PDB entry 9PAF | electron microscopy, 3.82 A resolution | chains K and L of the 12 polymer chains in the assembly

[Chain K (and L)]
Molecule: Alpha-soluble NSF attachment protein
Organism: Rattus norvegicus
Notes: chain L of this document is another copy of the same molecule, construct and numbering; everything in this record applies to it too
UniProt: P54921 (SNAA_RAT); numbering as in UniProt (aligned over 1-295)
Sequence (296 residues; numbered 0 to 295; the number before each row is that of its first residue; numbering starts at 0):
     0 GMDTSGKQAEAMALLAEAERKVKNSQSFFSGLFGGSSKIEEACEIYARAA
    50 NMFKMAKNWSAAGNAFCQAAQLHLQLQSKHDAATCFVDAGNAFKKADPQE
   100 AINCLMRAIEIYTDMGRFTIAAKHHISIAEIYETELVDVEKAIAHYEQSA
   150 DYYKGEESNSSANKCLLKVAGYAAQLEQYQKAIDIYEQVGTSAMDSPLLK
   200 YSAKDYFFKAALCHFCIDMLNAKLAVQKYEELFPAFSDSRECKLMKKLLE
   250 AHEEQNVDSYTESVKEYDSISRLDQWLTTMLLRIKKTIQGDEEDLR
Disordered / not traced: 25-37, 289-295 (chain L: 24-35, 287-295)
Differences from the reference sequence: expression tag (0)

[How chain K and chain L interact]
Pairs across the interface - 13 pairs, chain K then chain L:
  Asn50(K) with Met114(L); Gly115(L), hydrogen bond (side chain-backbone)
  Lys53(K) with Phe117(L)
  Met54(K) with Glu109(L); Thr112(L); Asp113(L)
  Lys56(K) with Gln147(L); Asp150(L); Tyr151(L)
  Trp58(K) with Gly154(L)
  Lys94(K) with Glu156(L), salt bridge
  Arg271(K) with Ala234(L); Asp237(L), salt bridge
Interface residues without a listed pair, chain K (8 interface residues in all): Asn90
Interface residues without a listed pair, chain L (14 interface residues in all): Pro233

[Overview]
8 residues of chain K face 14 of chain L across their interface, with 1 hydrogen bond and 2 salt bridges.
Polar contacts include Lys94(K)-Glu156(L), Arg271(K)-Asp237(L) and Asn50(K)-Gly115(L).
Both chains are Alpha-soluble NSF attachment protein (Rattus norvegicus). Entry 9PAF (21bin20S complex
(NSF-alphaSNAP-2:1 syntaxin-1a:SNAP-25), non-hydrolyzing, class 6) was determined by electron microscopy
together with 9OJR, 9OJU, 9OJZ, 9OK3, 9OK5, 9OKC and 17 further entries from the same study.
